PDB entry 2W9Z | X-ray diffraction, 2.45 A resolution | chains A and B

[Chain A]
Protein: G1/S-specific cyclin-D1
From: Homo sapiens
UniProt: P24385 (CCND1_HUMAN); numbering as in UniProt (aligned over 16-271)
Amino-acid sequence (257 residues; each row starts with the number of its first residue):
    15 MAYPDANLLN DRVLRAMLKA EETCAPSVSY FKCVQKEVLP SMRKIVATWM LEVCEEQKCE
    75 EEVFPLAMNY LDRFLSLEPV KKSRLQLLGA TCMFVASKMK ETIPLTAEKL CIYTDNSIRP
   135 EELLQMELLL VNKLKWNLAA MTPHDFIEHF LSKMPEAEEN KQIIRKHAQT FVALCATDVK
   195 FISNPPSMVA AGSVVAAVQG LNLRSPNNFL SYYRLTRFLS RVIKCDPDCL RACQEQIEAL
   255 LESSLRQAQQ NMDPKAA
Disordered / not traced: 15-21, 268-271
Swiss-Prot annotation at these positions:
  - cross-link: K269 (Glycyl lysine isopeptide (Lys-Gly) (interchain with G-Cter in ubiquitin))

[Chain B]
Protein: Cell division protein kinase 4
From: Homo sapiens
Notes: EC 2.7.11.22
UniProt: P11802 (CDK4_HUMAN); numbering as in UniProt; present here: 1-44, 48-303
Amino-acid sequence (306 residues; numbered 1 to 309; 3 numbers in that range are skipped by the numbering (no residue carries them; nothing is unmodelled there); the number before each row is that of its first residue):
     1 MATSRYEPVA EIGVGAYGTV YKARDPHSGH FVALKSVRVP NGEE
    48 GLPISTVREV ALLRRLEAFE HPNVVRLMDV CATSRTDREI KVTLVFEHVD QDLRTYLDKA
   108 PPPGLPAETI KDLMRQFLRG LDFLHANCIV HRDLKPENIL VTSGGTVKLA DFGLARIYSY
   168 QMALAPVVVT LWYRAPEVLL QSTYATPVDM WSVGCIFAEM FRRKPLFCGN SEADQLGKIF
   228 DLIGLPPEDD WPRDVSLPRG AFPPRGPRPV QSVVPEMEES GAQLLLEMLT FNPHKRISAF
   288 RALQHSYLHK DEGNPEHHHH HH
Disordered / not traced: 1, 241-244, 296-309
Sequence notes: engineered mutation E43 (Gly in P11802), E44 (Gly in P11802), A172 (Thr in P11802)

[Chain A / chain B interface]
Contacting residue pairs (41; chain A residue first):
  A30(A) - A65(B)
  A30(A) - F66(B)  hydrophobic
  M31(A) - R62(B)
  M31(A) - F66(B)  hydrophobic
  K33(A) - A65(B)
  K33(A) - E67(B)  salt bridge
  A34(A) - A65(B)  hydrophobic
  F108(A) - E44(B)
  K112(A) - E44(B)  hydrogen bond (side chain-backbone)
  K112(A) - L49(B)  hydrogen bond (side chain-backbone)
  K112(A) - I51(B)
  K112(A) - R55(B)  hydrogen bond (backbone-side chain)
  M113(A) - R55(B)
  L119(A) - E44(B)
  T120(A) - E44(B)
  A121(A) - E44(B)  hydrogen bond (backbone-side chain)
  L138(A) - G42(B)
  L138(A) - E43(B)
  L138(A) - R82(B)
  Q139(A) - R82(B)
  E141(A) - G48(B)
  E141(A) - L49(B)  hydrogen bond (side chain-backbone)
  L142(A) - L49(B)  hydrophobic
  L142(A) - R82(B)
  L142(A) - I87(B)  hydrophobic
  N146(A) - C78(B)
  N146(A) - A79(B)  hydrogen bond (side chain-backbone)
  K149(A) - R61(B)  hydrogen bond (backbone-side chain)
  K149(A) - D76(B)
  W150(A) - L49(B)  hydrophobic
  W150(A) - V54(B)  hydrophobic
  W150(A) - V57(B)  hydrophobic
  W150(A) - A58(B)
  W150(A) - R61(B)
  W150(A) - V77(B)
  N151(A) - R61(B)
  L152(A) - V54(B)  hydrophobic
  L152(A) - A58(B)  hydrophobic
  A153(A) - A58(B)
  A153(A) - L59(B)  hydrophobic
  A153(A) - R62(B)  hydrogen bond (backbone-side chain)
Interface residues without a listed pair, chain A (24 interface residues in all): V27, E115, E135, V145
Interface residues without a listed pair, chain B (25 interface residues in all): R5, M75, V89

[Summary]
The interface between chain A and chain B involves 24 residues on one side and 25 on the other; the contacts
include 8 hydrogen bonds and 1 salt bridge. Polar pairs include K33(A)-E67(B), K112(A)-E44(B) and
K112(A)-L49(B).
Here chain A is G1/S-specific cyclin-D1 and chain B is Cell division protein kinase 4, both from Homo sapiens.
Entry 2W9Z (Crystal Structure of CDK4 in complex with a D-type cyclin) was determined by X-ray diffraction
together with 2W96, 2W99 and 2W9F from the same study.
